PDB entry 1WUL | X-ray diffraction, 1.50 A resolution | chains S and L

== Chain S ==
Molecule: Periplasmic [NiFe] hydrogenase small subunit
Source organism: Desulfovibrio vulgaris str. 'Miyazaki F'
Notes: EC 1.12.2.1
Reference sequence: P21853 (PHNS_DESVM); residues 1-267 here correspond to UniProt positions 51-317 (UniProt number = residue number + 50)
Sequence (267 residues; row label = number of the first residue in the row):
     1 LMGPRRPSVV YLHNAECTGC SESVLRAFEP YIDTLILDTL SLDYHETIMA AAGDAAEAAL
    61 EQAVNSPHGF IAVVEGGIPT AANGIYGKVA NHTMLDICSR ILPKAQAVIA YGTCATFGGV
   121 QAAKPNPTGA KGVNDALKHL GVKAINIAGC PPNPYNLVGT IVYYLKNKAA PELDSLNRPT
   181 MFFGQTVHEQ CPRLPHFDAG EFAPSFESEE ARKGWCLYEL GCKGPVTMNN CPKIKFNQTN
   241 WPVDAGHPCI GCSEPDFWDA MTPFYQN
Bound ions: 4Fe-4S cluster Fe site 1: C17, C20, C114, C150; 4Fe-4S cluster Fe site 2: H188, C191, C216, C222; 3Fe-4S cluster Fe: C231, C249, C252
Ligand contacts:
  - 3Fe-4S cluster (F3S): V187, T227, N229, C231, F236, W241, P242, C249, I250, G251, C252, S253
  - 4Fe-4S cluster (SF4), molecule 1: E16, C17, T18, G19, C20, E75, G112, T113, C114, V120, G149, C150, P151
  - 4Fe-4S cluster (SF4), molecule 2: V187, H188, C191, R193, L194, F197, C216, L217, Y218, C222, G224, P225, V243

== Chain L ==
Molecule: Periplasmic [NiFe] hydrogenase large subunit
Source organism: Desulfovibrio vulgaris str. 'Miyazaki F'
Notes: EC 1.12.2.1
Reference sequence: P21852 (PHNL_DESVM); residue numbers follow UniProt; this construct covers 19-552
Sequence (534 residues; numbered 19 to 552; the number before each row is that of its first residue):
    19 SSYSGPIVVD PVTRIEGHLR IEVEVENGKV KNAYSSSTLF RGLEIILKGR DPRDAQHFTQ
    79 RTCGVCTYTH ALASTRCVDN AVGVHIPKNA TYIRNLVLGA QYLHDHIVHF YHLHALDFVD
   139 VTAALKADPA KAAKVASSIS PRKTTAADLK AVQDKLKTFV ETGQLGPFTN AYFLGGHPAY
   199 YLDPETNLIA TAHYLEALRL QVKAARAMAV FGAKNPHTQF TVVGGVTCYD ALTPQRIAEF
   259 EALWKETKAF VDEVYIPDLL VVAAAYKDWT QYGGTDNFIT FGEFPKDEYD LNSRFFKPGV
   319 VFKRDFKNIK PFDKMQIEEH VRHSWYEGAE ARHPWKGQTQ PKYTDLHGDD RYSWMKAPRY
   379 MGEPMETGPL AQVLIAYSQG HPKVKAVTDA VLAKLGVGPE ALFSTLGRTA ARGIETAVIA
   439 EYVGVMLQEY KDNIAKGDNV ICAPWEMPKQ AEGVGFVNAP RGGLSHWIRI EDGKIGNFQL
   499 VVPSTWTLGP RCDKNKLSPV EASLIGTPVA DAKRPVEILR TVHSFDPCIA CGVH
Modified residues: C546 (s-hydroxycysteine; CSO)
Bound ions: Mg2+: E62, L498, H552; ni-fe reduced active center Ni: C81, C84, C546, C549
Ligand contacts: ni-fe reduced active center (NFR): C81, C84, T87, H88, A477, P478, R479, L482, V500, P501, S502, C546, C549
UniProt features mapped onto this chain:
  - binding site (Mg(2+)): E62, L498, H552
  - binding site (Ni(2+)): C81, C84, C546, C549
  - binding site (Fe cation): C84, C549
Reported in the primary citation:
  - post-translational modification sites: C546

== Interface between chain S and chain L ==
Pairs across the interface (179; chain S residue first):
  L1(S) with Q182(L); L183(L), hydrogen bond (backbone-backbone); G184(L), hydrogen bond (backbone-backbone); T187(L)
  M2(S) with Q182(L)
  G3(S) with Q182(L)
  P4(S) with Q182(L), hydrogen bond (backbone-side chain)
  R5(S) with Q182(L)
  R6(S) with F177(L); T180(L), hydrogen bond; Q182(L), hydrogen bond (backbone-side chain)
  H13(S) with H36(L), hydrogen bond (backbone-side chain)
  N14(S) with H36(L); L57(L)
  A15(S) with L57(L), hydrophobic
  E16(S) with E34(L); H36(L); A548(L)
  C17(S) with E34(L); R59(L); R79(L); T80(L); C81(L); G82(L), hydrogen bond (backbone-backbone); H235(L)
  T18(S) with E34(L), hydrogen bond; V83(L)
  G19(S) with G82(L); P234(L)
  E22(S) with G82(L); V83(L); H122(L); P234(L)
  S23(S) with P234(L)
  L25(S) with Q219(L), hydrogen bond (backbone-side chain); V220(L)
  R26(S) with H122(L), hydrogen bond; Q219(L), hydrogen bond; A223(L); N233(L)
  F28(S) with R224(L)
  Y31(S) with R217(L)
  D33(S) with L216(L); R217(L), salt bridge
  T34(S) with R217(L), hydrogen bond
  I36(S) with F177(L)
  L37(S) with F177(L), hydrophobic
  D38(S) with K173(L), salt bridge
  S41(S) with Q182(L)
  L42(S) with G184(L); P185(L)
  D43(S) with G184(L)
  Y44(S) with P29(L)
  E46(S) with T31(L); R32(L), hydrogen bond (backbone-backbone); H36(L), salt bridge
  T47(S) with R32(L); I33(L); L131(L)
  I48(S) with R32(L)
  M49(S) with T31(L); R32(L), hydrogen bond (backbone-side chain); P185(L)
  A50(S) with R32(L), hydrogen bond (backbone-side chain); L134(L), hydrophobic; P185(L), hydrogen bond (backbone-backbone); A189(L), hydrophobic
  A51(S) with T31(L), hydrogen bond (backbone-side chain); T187(L); N188(L)
  A52(S) with V27(L), hydrophobic; P29(L); T31(L); Y190(L), hydrogen bond (backbone-side chain)
  G53(S) with V27(L); D28(L); P29(L), hydrogen bond (backbone-backbone)
  A55(S) with N188(L)
  A58(S) with N188(L)
  A59(S) with T187(L); N188(L), hydrogen bond (backbone-side chain)
  Q62(S) with T187(L)
  I85(S) with Y361(L), hydrophobic
  Y86(S) with T56(L); L57(L); F58(L), hydrogen bond (backbone-backbone); P359(L), hydrophobic; W372(L), hydrophobic
  G87(S) with T56(L); L57(L)
  K88(S) with T56(L), hydrogen bond (backbone-side chain); Y361(L), hydrogen bond; D363(L), salt bridge
  V89(S) with D28(L); H36(L)
  A90(S) with D28(L), hydrogen bond (backbone-side chain)
  N91(S) with D28(L); R38(L); L364(L)
  M94(S) with H36(L); L57(L), hydrophobic
  V120(S) with L61(L), hydrophobic; I64(L)
  Q121(S) with R59(L); I64(L)
  A123(S) with I64(L); R68(L)
  K124(S) with I64(L); R68(L), hydrogen bond (backbone-side chain)
  P125(S) with I63(L), hydrophobic; I64(L)
  P127(S) with R59(L); I64(L)
  T128(S) with F58(L); R59(L)
  C150(S) with R79(L), hydrogen bond (backbone-side chain); K232(L); H235(L), hydrogen bond (backbone-side chain)
  P151(S) with P234(L); H235(L)
  F206(S) with V240(L), hydrophobic; T245(L); Y247(L), hydrogen bond (backbone-side chain); C460(L), hydrophobic
  E207(S) with Y247(L); C460(L); P462(L)
  S208(S) with Y247(L)
  A211(S) with Y247(L)
  R212(S) with Y247(L); L250(L); N457(L), hydrogen bond (side chain-backbone)
  F236(S) with K232(L)
  N237(S) with R224(L), hydrogen bond (backbone-side chain); A227(L); K232(L); N233(L), hydrogen bond (side chain-backbone)
  Q238(S) with R224(L)
  T239(S) with R224(L); A227(L); R254(L), hydrogen bond; E257(L), hydrogen bond
  N240(S) with A227(L), hydrogen bond (side chain-backbone); V228(L), hydrogen bond (side chain-backbone); A231(L); R254(L), hydrogen bond
  W241(S) with A231(L), hydrogen bond (backbone-backbone)
  P242(S) with A231(L), hydrophobic; K232(L); Q237(L)
  A245(S) with A231(L), hydrophobic; T245(L), hydrogen bond (backbone-side chain); C246(L), hydrogen bond (backbone-backbone)
  G246(S) with T245(L)
  H247(S) with H75(L); Q237(L); T239(L); V240(L); T245(L)
  P248(S) with Q237(L), hydrogen bond (backbone-side chain)
  C249(S) with Q237(L)
  I250(S) with Q237(L)
  W258(S) with R68(L); H75(L); F76(L), hydrophobic; R79(L)
  D259(S) with R68(L), salt bridge
  T262(S) with R68(L); D72(L)
  P263(S) with D69(L); D72(L)
  F264(S) with D72(L), hydrogen bond (backbone-side chain); H75(L); F76(L), hydrophobic
  Y265(S) with R71(L); Q74(L), hydrogen bond; H75(L); T239(L); V240(L)
Other interface residues (no listed pair), chain S (88 interface residues in all): A27, I32, A56, E57, P79, D244, Q266
Other interface residues (no listed pair), chain L (84 interface residues in all): G35, G60, H130, G181, F186, F191, L213, F229, D248, V458, L537

== In short ==
88 residues of chain S face 84 of chain L across their interface; the contacts include 42 hydrogen bonds and 5
salt bridges. Among the polar pairs are D33(S)-R217(L), D38(S)-K173(L) and E46(S)-H36(L). Ligands of chain S:
4Fe-4S cluster and 3Fe-4S cluster. Bound to chain L: ni-fe reduced active center. From the paper: a
modification site at C546(L).
Here chain S is Periplasmic [NiFe] hydrogenase small subunit and chain L is Periplasmic [NiFe] hydrogenase
large subunit, both from Desulfovibrio vulgaris str. 'Miyazaki F'. Entry 1WUL (High Resolution Structure Of
The Reduced State Of [Nife]Hydrogenase From Desulufovibrio Vulgaris Miyazaki F) was determined by X-ray
diffraction, deposited together with 1WUI, 1WUJ and 1WUK.
